Entry 8QS4 (X-ray diffraction, 2.00 A resolution); this record covers chains A and P.

[Chain A]
Molecule: 14-3-3 protein sigma
From: Homo sapiens
UniProt: P31947 (1433S_HUMAN); numbering as in UniProt (aligned over 1-231)
Amino-acid sequence (236 residues; row label = number of the first residue in the row; numbers below 1 keep their minus sign (Gly-4 is residue -4)):
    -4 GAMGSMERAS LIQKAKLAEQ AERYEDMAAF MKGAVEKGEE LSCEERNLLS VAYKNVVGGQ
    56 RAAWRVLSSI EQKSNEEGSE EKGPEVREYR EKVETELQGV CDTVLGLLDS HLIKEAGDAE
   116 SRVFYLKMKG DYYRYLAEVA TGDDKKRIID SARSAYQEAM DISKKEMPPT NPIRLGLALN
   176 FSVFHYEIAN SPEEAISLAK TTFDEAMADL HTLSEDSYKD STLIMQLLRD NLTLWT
Not modelled in the structure: 71-77
Differences from the reference sequence: expression tag (-4 to 0)
Covalently attached groups: compound WPN linked to Cys38
Ion coordination: Mg2+ site 1 near Gly-1 (its only coordinating residue here); Mg2+ site 2 near Glu2 (its only coordinating residue here)
Ligand contacts: WPN (N-[[1-(4-bromophenyl)sulfonylpiperidin-4-yl]methyl]-2-chloranyl-ethanamide): Arg41, Asn42, Ser45, Glu115, Phe119, Lys122, Pro167, Ile168, Gly171, Asp215, Leu218, Ile219
Curated features (UniProtKB/Swiss-Prot):
  - site (Interaction with phosphoserine on interacting protein): Arg56, Arg129
  - modified residue (Phosphoserine): Ser5, Ser74

[Chain P]
Molecule: C-RAF peptide pS259
Amino-acid sequence (10 residues; row label = number of the first residue in the row):
   255 QRSTSTPNVH
Modified / non-standard residues: Ser259 (phosphoserine; SEP)
Ligand contacts: WPN (N-[[1-(4-bromophenyl)sulfonylpiperidin-4-yl]methyl]-2-chloranyl-ethanamide): Thr260, Pro261, Val263

[How chain A and chain P interact]
Contacting residue pairs (35; chain A residue first):
  Glu14(A) - His264(P)
  Asn42(A) - Val263(P)  hydrogen bond (side chain-backbone)
  Asn42(A) - His264(P)  hydrogen bond (side chain-backbone)
  Ser45(A) - Asn262(P)
  Val46(A) - Asn262(P)
  Val46(A) - Val263(P)
  Lys49(A) - Ser259(P)
  Lys49(A) - Thr260(P)  hydrogen bond (side chain-backbone)
  Lys49(A) - Asn262(P)
  Arg56(A) - Ser259(P)
  Arg129(A) - Ser259(P)
  Tyr130(A) - Ser259(P)
  Glu133(A) - Arg256(P)  salt bridge
  Gly171(A) - Thr260(P)  hydrogen bond (backbone-side chain)
  Leu174(A) - Thr258(P)
  Leu174(A) - Ser259(P)
  Leu174(A) - Thr260(P)
  Asn175(A) - Ser259(P)
  Asn175(A) - Thr260(P)  hydrogen bond (side chain-backbone)
  Val178(A) - Arg256(P)
  Val178(A) - Ser257(P)
  Val178(A) - Thr258(P)
  Tyr181(A) - Ser257(P)
  Glu182(A) - Arg256(P)
  Glu182(A) - Ser257(P)  hydrogen bond
  Asp215(A) - Val263(P)
  Ile219(A) - Pro261(P)
  Leu222(A) - Thr258(P)
  Leu222(A) - Ser259(P)
  Leu222(A) - Pro261(P)
  Asn226(A) - Ser257(P)
  Asn226(A) - Thr258(P)  hydrogen bond (side chain-backbone)
  Leu229(A) - Gln255(P)
  Leu229(A) - Arg256(P)
  Trp230(A) - Ser257(P)  hydrogen bond
Also at the interface, not in a pair above, chain A (24 interface residues in all): Asn50, Lys122, Leu218

[In short]
Chain A and chain P form an interface of 24 and 10 residues respectively; the contacts include 8 hydrogen
bonds and 1 salt bridge. Among the polar pairs are Glu133(A)-Arg256(P), Asn42(A)-Val263(P) and
Asn42(A)-His264(P). Chain P binds compound WPN. Compound WPN is covalently linked to Cys38(A).
Chain A is 14-3-3 protein sigma (Homo sapiens) and chain P is C-RAF peptide pS259; the structure, Ternary
structure of 14-3-3s, C-RAF phosphopeptide (pS259) and compound 22 (1083853), was determined by X-ray
diffraction.
